6NNG - chains D and E of the 6 polymer chains in the assembly; structure by X-ray diffraction, 2.40 A resolution.

Chain D:
Protein: Tubulin beta-2B chain
Organism: Sus scrofa
Reference sequence: A0A287AGU7 (A0A287AGU7_PIG); numbering as in UniProt (aligned over 1-445)
Chain sequence (445 residues; numbered 1 to 445; the number before each row is that of its first residue):
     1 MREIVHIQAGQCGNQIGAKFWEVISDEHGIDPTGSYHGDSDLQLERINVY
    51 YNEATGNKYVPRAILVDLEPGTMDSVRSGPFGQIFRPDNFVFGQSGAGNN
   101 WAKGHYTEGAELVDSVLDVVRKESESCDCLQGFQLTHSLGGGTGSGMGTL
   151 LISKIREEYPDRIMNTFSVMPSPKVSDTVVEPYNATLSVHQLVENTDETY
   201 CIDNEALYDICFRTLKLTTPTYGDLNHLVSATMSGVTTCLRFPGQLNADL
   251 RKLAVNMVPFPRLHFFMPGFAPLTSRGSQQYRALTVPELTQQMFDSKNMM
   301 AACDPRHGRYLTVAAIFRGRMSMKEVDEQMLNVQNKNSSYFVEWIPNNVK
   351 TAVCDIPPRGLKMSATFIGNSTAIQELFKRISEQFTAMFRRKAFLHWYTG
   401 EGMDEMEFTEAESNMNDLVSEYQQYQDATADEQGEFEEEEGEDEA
Disordered / not traced: 274-283, 432-445
Ligand contacts: GTP (guanosine-5'-triphosphate): Ala-9, Gly-10, Gln-11, Cys-12, Gln-15, Ile-16, Asp-67, Glu-69, Gly-96, Ala-97, Gly-98, Asn-99, Ser-138, Gly-140, Gly-141, Gly-142, Thr-143, Gly-144, Val-169, Pro-171, Val-175, Ser-176, Glu-181, Asn-204, Leu-207, Tyr-222, Leu-225, Asn-226
From the paper describing this entry:
  - binding site for the ligand DJ9: Tyr-200, Val-236, Cys-239, Leu-240, Leu-246, Asp-249, Leu-250, Lys-252, Leu-253, Asn-256, Met-257, Ala-314, Ile-316, Asn-347, Lys-350, Ala-352, Ile-368

Chain E:
Protein: Stathmin-4
Organism: Homo sapiens
Reference sequence: Q9H169 (STMN4_HUMAN); residues 5-145 here correspond to UniProt positions 49-189 (UniProt number = residue number + 44)
Chain sequence (143 residues; each row starts with the number of its first residue):
     3 MADMEVIELNKCTSGQSFEVILKPPSFDGVPEFNASLPRRRDPSLEEIQK
    53 KLEAAEERRKYQEAELLKHLAEKREHEREVIQKAIEENNNFIKMAKEKLA
   103 QKMESNKENREAHLAAMLERLQEKDKHAEEVRKNKELKEEASR
Disordered / not traced: 3-5, 29-43, 142-145
Differences from the reference sequence: expression tag (3-4)

Chain D / chain E interface:
Contacting residue pairs - 25 pairs, chain D then chain E:
  Tyr-106(D) with His-129(E), hydrogen bond; Ala-130(E), hydrophobic; Val-133(E), hydrophobic; Arg-134(E), hydrogen bond (backbone-side chain)
  Thr-107(D) with Lys-137(E)
  Ala-110(D) with Arg-134(E)
  Ser-153(D) with Leu-123(E); Lys-126(E)
  Lys-154(D) with Asp-127(E), salt bridge
  Arg-156(D) with Leu-123(E)
  Glu-157(D) with Leu-120(E); Leu-123(E); Gln-124(E)
  Pro-160(D) with Leu-116(E), hydrophobic; Met-119(E)
  Gln-191(D) with Lys-126(E), hydrogen bond
  Thr-399(D) with Lys-140(E), hydrogen bond (backbone-side chain)
  Gly-400(D) with Lys-137(E)
  Glu-401(D) with Val-133(E); Lys-137(E), salt bridge
  Gly-402(D) with Val-133(E); Asn-136(E); Lys-137(E)
  Met-403(D) with Val-133(E)
  Glu-407(D) with His-129(E), salt bridge
Other interface residues (no listed pair), chain D (18 interface residues in all): His-105, Asp-161, Asn-195
Other interface residues (no listed pair), chain E (15 interface residues in all): Arg-112

Overview:
The interface between chain D and chain E involves 18 residues on one side and 15 on the other, with 4
hydrogen bonds and 3 salt bridges. Among the polar pairs are Lys-154(D)/Asp-127(E), Glu-401(D)/Lys-137(E) and
Glu-407(D)/His-129(E). From the paper: a binding site for the ligand DJ9 at Tyr-200(D), Val-236(D) and
Cys-239(D) among others.
Here chain D is Tubulin beta-2B chain (Sus scrofa) and chain E is Stathmin-4 (Homo sapiens). Entry 6NNG
(Tubulin-RB3_SLD-TTL in complex with compound DJ95) was determined by X-ray diffraction.
